Entry 5VNF (X-ray diffraction, 2.41 A resolution); this record covers chains A and C of the 4 polymer chains in the assembly.

# Chain A
Protein: Protein transport protein Sec23A
Organism: Homo sapiens
Reference sequence: Q15436 (SC23A_HUMAN); numbering as in UniProt (aligned over 1-764)
Sequence (764 residues; row label = number of the first residue in the row):
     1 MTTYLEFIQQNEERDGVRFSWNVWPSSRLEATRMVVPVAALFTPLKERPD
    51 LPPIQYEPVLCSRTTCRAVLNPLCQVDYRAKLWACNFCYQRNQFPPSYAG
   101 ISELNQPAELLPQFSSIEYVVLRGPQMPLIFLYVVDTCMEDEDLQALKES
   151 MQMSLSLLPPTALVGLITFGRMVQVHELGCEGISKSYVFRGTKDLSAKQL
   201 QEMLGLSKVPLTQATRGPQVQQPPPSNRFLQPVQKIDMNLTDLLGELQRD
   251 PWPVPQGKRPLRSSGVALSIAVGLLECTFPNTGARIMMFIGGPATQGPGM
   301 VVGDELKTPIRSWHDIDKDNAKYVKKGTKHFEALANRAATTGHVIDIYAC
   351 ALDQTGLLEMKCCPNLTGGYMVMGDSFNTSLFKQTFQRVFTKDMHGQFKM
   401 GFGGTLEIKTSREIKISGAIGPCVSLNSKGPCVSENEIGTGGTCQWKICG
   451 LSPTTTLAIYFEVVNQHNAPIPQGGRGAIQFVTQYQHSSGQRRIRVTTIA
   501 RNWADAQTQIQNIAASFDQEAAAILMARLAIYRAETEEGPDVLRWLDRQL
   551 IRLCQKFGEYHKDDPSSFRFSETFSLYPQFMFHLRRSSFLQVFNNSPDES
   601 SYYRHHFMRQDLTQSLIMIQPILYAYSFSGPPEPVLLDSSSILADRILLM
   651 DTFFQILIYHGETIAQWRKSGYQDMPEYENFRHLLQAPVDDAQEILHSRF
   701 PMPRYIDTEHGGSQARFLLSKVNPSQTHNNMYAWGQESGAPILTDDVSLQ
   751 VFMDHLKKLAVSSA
Unresolved in the structure: 1-2, 206-224, 465-475, 538-540, 724-745
Ion coordination: Zn2+: Cys-61, Cys-66, Cys-85, Cys-88

# Chain C
Protein: Vesicle-trafficking protein SEC22b
Organism: Mus musculus
Reference sequence: O08547 (SC22B_MOUSE); residues 1-157 here = UniProt positions 1-157
Sequence (157 residues; each row starts with the number of its first residue):
     1 MVLLTMIARVADGLPLAASMQEDEQSGRDLQQYQSQAKQLFRKLNEQSPT
    51 RCTLEAGAMTFHYIIEQGVCYLVLCEAAFPKKLAFAYLEDLHSEFDEQHG
   101 KKVPTVSRPYSFIEFDTFIQKTKKLYIDSRARRNLGSINTELQDVQRIMV
   151 ANIEEVL
Unresolved in the structure: 24-28, 131-147
UniProt features mapped onto this chain:
  - modified residue: Lys-38 (N6-acetyllysine), Ser-137 (Phosphoserine), Thr-140 (Phosphothreonine)

# Chain A / chain C interface
Contacting residue pairs - 12 pairs, chain A then chain C:
  Arg-249(A) with Arg-130(C)
  Asp-250(A) with Arg-130(C), hydrogen bond (backbone-side chain)
  Trp-252(A) with Arg-130(C), hydrogen bond (backbone-side chain)
  Pro-253(A) with Ile-127(C); Asp-128(C); Arg-130(C)
  Val-254(A) with Asp-128(C), hydrogen bond (backbone-side chain); Ser-129(C), hydrogen bond (backbone-side chain)
  Gln-256(A) with Met-1(C); Pro-80(C); Tyr-126(C), hydrogen bond (side chain-backbone); Ser-129(C)
Also at the interface, not in a pair above, chain A (8 interface residues in all): Pro-251, Pro-255
Also at the interface, not in a pair above, chain C (9 interface residues in all): Phe-79, Leu-83

# In short
8 residues of chain A face 9 of chain C across their interface, with 5 hydrogen bonds. Polar contacts include
Asp-250(A)/Arg-130(C), Trp-252(A)/Arg-130(C) and Val-254(A)/Asp-128(C). Cys-61(A), Cys-66(A), Cys-85(A) and
Cys-88(A) form the Zn2+ site.
Chain A is Protein transport protein Sec23A (Homo sapiens) and chain C is Vesicle-trafficking protein SEC22b
(Mus musculus); the structure, Crystal structure of Sec23a/Sec24a/Sec22 complexed with a C-terminal VV sorting
motif, was determined by X-ray diffraction together with 5VNE, 5VNG, 5VNH, 5VNI, 5VNJ, 5VNK and 4 further
entries from the same study.
